Entry 3NAZ (X-ray diffraction, 3.00 A resolution); this record covers chains A and C of the 6 polymer chains in the assembly.

# Chain A (and C)
Protein: Glycogen [starch] synthase isoform 2
Organism: Saccharomyces cerevisiae
Notes: EC 2.4.1.11; chain C of this document is another copy of the same molecule, construct and numbering; everything in this record applies to it too
UniProtKB: P27472 (GYS2_YEAST); residue numbers follow UniProt; this construct covers 1-705
Amino-acid sequence (725 residues; each row starts with the number of its first residue; numbers below 1 keep their minus sign (Met-19 is residue -19)):
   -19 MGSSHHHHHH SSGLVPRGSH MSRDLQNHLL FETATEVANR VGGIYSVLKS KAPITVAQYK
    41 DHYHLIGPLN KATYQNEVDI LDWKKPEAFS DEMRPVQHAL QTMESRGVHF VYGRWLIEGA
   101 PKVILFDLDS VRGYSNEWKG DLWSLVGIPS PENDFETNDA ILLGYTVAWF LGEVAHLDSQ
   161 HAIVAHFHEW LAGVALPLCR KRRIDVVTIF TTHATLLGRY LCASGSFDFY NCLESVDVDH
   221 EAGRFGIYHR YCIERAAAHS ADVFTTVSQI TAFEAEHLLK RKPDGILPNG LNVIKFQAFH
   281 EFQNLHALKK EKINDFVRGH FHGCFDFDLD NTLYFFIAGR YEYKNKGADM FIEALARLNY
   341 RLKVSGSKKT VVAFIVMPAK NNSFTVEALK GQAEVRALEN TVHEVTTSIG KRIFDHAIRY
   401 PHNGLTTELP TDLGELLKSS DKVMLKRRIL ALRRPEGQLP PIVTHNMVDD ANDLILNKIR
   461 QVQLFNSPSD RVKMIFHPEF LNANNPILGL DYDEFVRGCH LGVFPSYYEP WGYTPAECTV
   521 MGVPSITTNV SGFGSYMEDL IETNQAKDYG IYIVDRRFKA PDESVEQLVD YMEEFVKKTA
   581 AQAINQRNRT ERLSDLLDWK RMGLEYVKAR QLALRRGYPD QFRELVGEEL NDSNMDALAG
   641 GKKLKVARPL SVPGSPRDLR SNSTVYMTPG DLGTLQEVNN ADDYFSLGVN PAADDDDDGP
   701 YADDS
Unresolved in the structure: -19 to 1, 206-207, 278-284, 402-414, 541-545, 640-705 (chain C: -19 to 1, 206-207, 278-283, 402-413, 541-545, 640-705)
Sequence notes: expression tag (-19 to 0); engineered mutation Ala580 (Arg in P27472), Ala581 (Arg in P27472), Ala583 (Arg in P27472)
UniProt features mapped onto this chain:
  - binding site (UDP): Arg20, Arg320, Thr514
  - binding site (UDP-alpha-D-glucose): His193, Arg199, Arg320, Glu509, Trp511, Gly512
  - binding site (alpha-D-glucose 6-phosphate): His280, Glu281, Gln283, His286, Lys290, His500, Arg587
  - modified residue: Ser159 (Phosphoserine), Ser363 (Phosphoserine), Ser467 (Phosphoserine), Ser651 (Phosphoserine), Ser655 (Phosphoserine), Ser661 (Phosphoserine), Ser663 (Phosphoserine), Thr668 (Phosphothreonine)
From the paper describing this entry:
  - conformationally variable residues (order/disorder transition): Ala278 to Asn284, Pro401 to Asp412
  - binding site for sulfate ion: Arg589
  - mutagenesis - R587A/R589A/R592A: decreased catalytic activity
  - mutagenesis - R589A/R592A: decreased catalytic activity on absence of glucose-6-phosphate
  - mutagenesis - R589A/R592A: unchanged catalytic activity on glucose-6-phosphate
  - post-translational modification sites: Thr668 (citing earlier work)
  - allosteric site: Arg587

# How chain A and chain C interact
Residue-residue contacts (35):
  Arg298(A) - Phe394(C)
  Phe305(A) - Ile398(C)
  Phe305(A) - Arg399(C)
  Phe307(A) - Arg399(C)  hydrogen bond (backbone-side chain)
  Asp308(A) - Arg399(C)
  Leu378(A) - Phe394(C)  hydrophobic
  Leu378(A) - Ala397(C)  hydrophobic
  Glu379(A) - Phe394(C)
  Val382(A) - Gly390(C)
  Val382(A) - Ile393(C)  hydrophobic
  Thr386(A) - Thr386(C)
  Thr386(A) - Gly390(C)
  Gly390(A) - Val382(C)
  Gly390(A) - Thr386(C)
  Ile393(A) - Thr386(C)
  Phe394(A) - Leu378(C)  hydrophobic
  Phe394(A) - Glu379(C)
  Phe394(A) - Val382(C)  hydrophobic
  Ala397(A) - Leu378(C)  hydrophobic
  Ala397(A) - Ile429(C)  hydrophobic
  Ala397(A) - Leu432(C)
  Ile398(A) - Arg298(C)
  Ile398(A) - Phe305(C)
  Ile398(A) - Val375(C)  hydrophobic
  Ile398(A) - Leu432(C)  hydrophobic
  Arg399(A) - Phe305(C)
  Arg399(A) - Phe307(C)  hydrogen bond (side chain-backbone)
  Arg399(A) - Asp308(C)  salt bridge
  Arg399(A) - Leu309(C)
  Tyr400(A) - Gly303(C)
  Tyr400(A) - Ile429(C)  hydrophobic
  Pro401(A) - Gly303(C)
  Leu425(A) - Ile393(C)  hydrophobic
  Ile429(A) - Ala397(C)  hydrophobic
  Ile429(A) - Tyr400(C)  hydrophobic
Also at the interface, not in a pair above, chain A (25 interface residues in all): Gly303, Val375, Ile389, Leu416, Leu417, Leu432, Arg433
Also at the interface, not in a pair above, chain C (26 interface residues in all): Val385, Ile389, Pro401, Leu417, Leu425, Arg433

# Summary
25 residues of chain A face 26 of chain C across their interface; the contacts include 2 hydrogen bonds and 1
salt bridge. Polar pairs include Arg399(A)-Asp308(C) and Phe307(A)-Arg399(C). From the paper: a binding site
for sulfate ion at Arg589(A); R587A/R589A/R592A of chain A reduce catalytic activity.
Both chains are Glycogen [starch] synthase isoform 2 (Saccharomyces cerevisiae). Entry 3NAZ (Basal state form
of Yeast Glycogen Synthase) was determined by X-ray diffraction (same publication as 3NB0, 3NCH and 3O3C).
